PDB entry 6FB8 | X-ray diffraction, 2.45 A resolution | chains D and B of the 4 polymer chains in the assembly

[Chain D]
Molecule: 24-nt DNA strand
Sequence (24 nucleotides; each row starts with the number of its first residue):
   601 TCAAAACGTC GTACGCAGTT TTGA
Bound ions: Mg2+ site 1: DC614 (shared with 1 residue of chain A; Gly-219(B) of chain B; 1 residue of chain C); Mg2+ site 2: DG615 (shared with 1 residue of chain A; Asp-220(B) of chain B; 1 residue of chain C)

[Chain B]
Molecule: DNA endonuclease I-CreI
Source organism: Chlamydomonas reinhardtii
Notes: EC 3.1.-.-
UniProt: P05725 (DNE1_CHLRE); residues 202-353 here correspond to UniProt positions 2-153 (UniProt number = residue number - 200)
Sequence (154 residues; numbered 202 to 355; the number before each row is that of its first residue):
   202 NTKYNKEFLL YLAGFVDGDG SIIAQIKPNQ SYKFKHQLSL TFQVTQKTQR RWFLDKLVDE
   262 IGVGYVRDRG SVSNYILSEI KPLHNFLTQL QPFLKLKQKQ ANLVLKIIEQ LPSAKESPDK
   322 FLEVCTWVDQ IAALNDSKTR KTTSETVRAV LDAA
Not modelled in the structure: 355
Differences from the reference sequence: engineered mutation Asn-275 (Asp75 in P05725); expression tag (354-355)
Bound ions: Mg2+ site 1: Gly-219 (shared with 1 residue of chain A; 1 residue of chain C; DC614(D) of chain D); Mg2+ site 2: Asp-220 (shared with 1 residue of chain A; 1 residue of chain C; DG615(D) of chain D); Mg2+ site 3: Ala-334, Asn-336
Ligand contacts:
  - s-1,2-propanediol (PGO), molecule 1: Phe-209, Tyr-212, Phe-254, Lys-257, Leu-258, Glu-261
  - s-1,2-propanediol (PGO), molecule 2: Asp-218, Leu-297, Lys-298, Gln-301, Leu-335, Asn-336, Asp-337
Curated features (UniProtKB/Swiss-Prot):
  - region (Interaction with DNA): Gln-226 to Gln-238, Gln-244 to Gln-247, Arg-268 to Arg-270, Ser-338 to Thr-343
  - binding site (Mg(2+)): Gly-219, Asp-220

[How chain D and chain B interact]
Pairs across the interface (29; chain D residue first):
  DT601(D) / Ser-232(B)  sugar contact
  DC602(D) / Ser-232(B)  base contact
  DC602(D) / Tyr-233(B)  base contact
  DC602(D) / Lys-234(B)  hydrogen bond to the phosphate
  DC602(D) / Lys-316(B)  hydrogen bond to the phosphate
  DA603(D) / Tyr-233(B)  hydrogen bond to the base
  DA603(D) / Gln-238(B)  hydrogen bond to the base
  DA603(D) / Ile-281(B)  sugar contact
  DA603(D) / Lys-316(B)  salt bridge to the phosphate
  DA604(D) / Tyr-233(B)  base contact
  DA604(D) / Gln-238(B)  hydrogen bond to the base
  DA604(D) / Glu-280(B)  phosphate contact
  DA604(D) / Ile-281(B)  hydrogen bond to the phosphate
  DA605(D) / Lys-228(B)  base contact
  DA605(D) / Tyr-266(B)  phosphate contact
  DA605(D) / Arg-268(B)  sugar contact
  DA605(D) / Ser-279(B)  phosphate contact
  DA605(D) / Glu-280(B)  phosphate contact
  DA606(D) / Lys-228(B)  base contact
  DA606(D) / Tyr-266(B)  phosphate contact
  DA606(D) / Arg-268(B)  salt bridge to the phosphate
  DC607(D) / Arg-268(B)  salt bridge to the phosphate
  DC607(D) / Arg-270(B)  sugar contact
  DG608(D) / Arg-270(B)  salt bridge to the phosphate
  DG611(D) / Lys-339(B)  phosphate contact
  DT612(D) / Lys-339(B)  hydrogen bond to the phosphate
  DA613(D) / Asp-337(B)  phosphate contact
  DA613(D) / Lys-339(B)  salt bridge to the phosphate
  DG615(D) / Asp-220(B)  phosphate contact
Also at the interface, not in a pair above, chain D (14 interface residues in all): DC610, DC614
Also at the interface, not in a pair above, chain B (17 interface residues in all): Gly-219, Thr-340

[In short]
The interface between chain D and chain B involves 14 residues on one side and 17 on the other; the contacts
include 7 hydrogen bonds and 5 salt bridges. Polar pairs include DA603(D)/Tyr-233(B), DA603(D)/Gln-238(B) and
DA604(D)/Gln-238(B). Chain B binds s-1,2-propanediol.
Chain D is a 24-nt DNA strand and chain B is DNA endonuclease I-CreI (Chlamydomonas reinhardtii); the
structure, Crystal Structure of the I-CreI Homing Endonuclease D75N variant in complex with an altered version
of ..., was determined by X-ray diffraction together with 6FB0, 6FB1, 6FB2, 6FB5, 6FB6, 6FB7 and 6FB9 from the
same study.
